Entry 8V48 (electron microscopy, 3.68 A resolution); this record covers chains A and D of the 9 polymer chains in the assembly.

== Chain A ==
Name: AriA antitoxin
Organism: Escherichia coli B185
UniProt: D6IC77 (D6IC77_ECOLX); residues 2-464 here = UniProt positions 2-464
Chain sequence (464 residues; each row starts with the number of its first residue):
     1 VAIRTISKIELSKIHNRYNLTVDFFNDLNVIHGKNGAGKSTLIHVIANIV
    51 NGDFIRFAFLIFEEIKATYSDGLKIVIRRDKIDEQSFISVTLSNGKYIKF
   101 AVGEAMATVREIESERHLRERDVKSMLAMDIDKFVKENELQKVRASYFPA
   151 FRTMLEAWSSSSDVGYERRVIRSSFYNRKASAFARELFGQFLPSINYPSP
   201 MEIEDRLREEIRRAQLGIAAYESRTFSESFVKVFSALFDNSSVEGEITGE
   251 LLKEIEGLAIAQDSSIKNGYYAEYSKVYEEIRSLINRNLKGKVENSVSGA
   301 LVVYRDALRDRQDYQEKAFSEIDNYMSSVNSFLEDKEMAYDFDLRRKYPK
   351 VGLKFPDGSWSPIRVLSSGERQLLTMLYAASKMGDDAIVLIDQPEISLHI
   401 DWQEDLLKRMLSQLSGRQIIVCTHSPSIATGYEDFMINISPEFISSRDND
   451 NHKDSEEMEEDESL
Unresolved in the structure: 1-2, 115-122, 163-171, 239-247, 289-294, 447-464
Sequence notes: expression tag (1); engineered mutation Gln-393 (Glu in D6IC77)
Ligand contacts: ATP (adenosine-5'-triphosphate): His-15, Arg-17, Tyr-18, Lys-34, Asn-35, Gly-36, Ala-37, Gly-38, Lys-39, Ser-40, Thr-41, Gln-393, His-424
Reported in the primary citation:
  - mutagenesis - K39I, D392A: decreased catalytic activity

== Chain D ==
Name: AriB
Organism: Escherichia coli B185
UniProt: D6IC76 (D6IC76_ECOLX); residue numbers follow UniProt; this construct covers 1-308
Chain sequence (308 residues; numbered 1 to 308; the number before each row is that of its first residue):
     1 MSSCAYTIDSYITLLTMSSKKRLLVEGRHDRSHLYQLIYKFNPASKVKID
    51 TAQDIKASDKAMSKNNRLKIETIHSKVKGKDNISFLCDRAFREFAFNDQI
   101 EDLLNSHYCDDSLYWTLGHSLENYFFNPSIIIDAFQFLSPSEYKYKAIEL
   151 FSELISSSFAVLAAVSLAAKDIDKAGLPAALIDWKDIVINDGTIKLIRRD
   201 SYDIDSACVDSFFNAFDAVLPRVIASDVGICSRVVRGHTGILLLQKLFSA
   251 CLYYVGREDDALQADSSANYFCNLSELSLTTALAESWVRKIGVLEDVYFP
   301 DSLLKNIE
Unresolved in the structure: 1-2, 308
Sequence notes: engineered mutation Ala-90 (Glu in D6IC76)
Reported in the primary citation:
  - catalytic residues: Arg-28 (by similarity / conservation)

== Chain A / chain D interface ==
Contacting residue pairs (18):
  His-32(A) / Met-17(D)
  Asp-401(A) / Lys-56(D)  salt bridge
  Glu-404(A) / Thr-7(D)
  Glu-404(A) / Ser-10(D)
  His-424(A) / Met-17(D)
  Pro-426(A) / Tyr-6(D)
  Pro-426(A) / Ser-10(D)
  Pro-426(A) / Thr-13(D)
  Pro-426(A) / Leu-14(D)
  Pro-426(A) / Met-17(D)  hydrophobic
  Ser-427(A) / Tyr-6(D)
  Ala-429(A) / Thr-13(D)
  Thr-430(A) / Asp-9(D)
  Thr-430(A) / Ser-10(D)
  Thr-430(A) / Thr-13(D)
  Glu-433(A) / Ile-12(D)
  Glu-433(A) / Thr-13(D)  hydrogen bond
  Met-436(A) / Met-17(D)  hydrophobic
Interface residues without a listed pair, chain A (14 interface residues in all): Lys-34, Thr-423, Ser-425, Gly-431
Interface residues without a listed pair, chain D (11 interface residues in all): Thr-16, Ser-19

== Overview ==
Chain A and chain D form an interface of 14 and 11 residues respectively; the contacts include 1 hydrogen bond
and 1 salt bridge. Polar pairs include Asp-401(A)/Lys-56(D) and Glu-433(A)/Thr-13(D). Ligands of chain A: ATP.
From the paper: the catalytic residue Arg-28(D); K39I and D392A of chain A reduce catalytic activity.
Chain A is AriA antitoxin and chain D is AriB, both from Escherichia coli B185; the structure, CryoEM
structure of AriA-AriB complex (Form III), was determined by electron microscopy, deposited together with
8V45, 8V46, 8V47 and 8V49.
